Entry 7UC5 (X-ray diffraction, 1.95 A resolution); this record covers chains A and B of the 3 polymer chains in the assembly.

# Chain A
Molecule: HLA class I histocompatibility antigen, A alpha chain
Organism: Homo sapiens
Reference sequence: P04439 (HLAA_HUMAN); residues 1-277 here correspond to UniProt positions 25-301 (UniProt number = residue number + 24)
Amino-acid sequence (277 residues; row label = number of the first residue in the row):
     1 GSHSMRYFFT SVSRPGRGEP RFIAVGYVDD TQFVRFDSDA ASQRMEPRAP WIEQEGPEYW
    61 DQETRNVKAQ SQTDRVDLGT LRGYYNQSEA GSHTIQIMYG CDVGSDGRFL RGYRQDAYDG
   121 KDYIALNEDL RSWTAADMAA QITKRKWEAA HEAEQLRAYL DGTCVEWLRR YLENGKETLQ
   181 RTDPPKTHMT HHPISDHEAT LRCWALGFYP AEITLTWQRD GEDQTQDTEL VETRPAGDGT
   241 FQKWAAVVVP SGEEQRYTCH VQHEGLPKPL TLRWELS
Cystine bridges: C101-C164, C203-C259
Curated features (UniProtKB/Swiss-Prot):
  - region: E275 to S277 (Connecting peptide)
  - binding site (a peptide antigen): Y7, T73, Y84, D116, T143, K146, Y159, Y171
  - modified residue: Y59 (Sulfotyrosine)
  - glycosylation: N86 (N-linked (GlcNAc...) asparagine)

# Chain B
Molecule: Beta-2-microglobulin
Organism: Homo sapiens
Reference sequence: P61769 (B2MG_HUMAN); residue numbers follow UniProt; this construct covers 21-119
Amino-acid sequence (100 residues; each row starts with the number of its first residue):
    20 MIQRTPKIQV YSRHPAENGK SNFLNCYVSG FHPSDIEVDL LKNGERIEKV EHSDLSFSKD
    80 WSFYLLYYTE FTPTEKDEYA CRVNHVTLSQ PKIVKWDRDM
Not modelled in the structure: 20
Cystine bridges: C45-C100
Differences from the reference sequence: initiating methionine (20)
Curated features (UniProtKB/Swiss-Prot):
  - modified residue: Q22 (Pyrrolidone carboxylic acid)
  - glycosylation: I21 (N-linked (Glc) (glycation) isoleucine), K39 (N-linked (Glc) (glycation) lysine), K61 (N-linked (Glc) (glycation) lysine), K68 (N-linked (Glc) (glycation) lysine), K78 (N-linked (Glc) (glycation) lysine), K111 (N-linked (Glc) (glycation) lysine), K114 (N-linked (Glc) (glycation) lysine)
  - natural variant: D96 (D96N: In AMYLD6)
  - mutagenesis: D79 (D79P: Increases tendency towards amyloid formation), W80 (W80G: Decreases tendency towards amyloid formation; W80V: Increases tendency towards amyloid formation)

# Interface between chain A and chain B
Contacting residue pairs - 52 pairs, chain A then chain B:
  F8(A) - S75(B)
  F8(A) - F76(B)
  F9(A) - F76(B)
  T10(A) - L74(B)
  T10(A) - F76(B)
  T10(A) - F82(B)
  V12(A) - S53(B)
  I23(A) - L74(B)  hydrophobic
  V25(A) - D73(B)
  V25(A) - L74(B)
  Y27(A) - S75(B)  hydrogen bond
  Q32(A) - D73(B)  hydrogen bond
  R35(A) - D73(B)  salt bridge
  R48(A) - D73(B)  salt bridge
  T94(A) - F82(B)
  Q96(A) - H51(B)  hydrogen bond
  Q96(A) - F76(B)
  Q96(A) - W80(B)  hydrogen bond (side chain-backbone)
  Q96(A) - F82(B)
  I97(A) - F76(B)
  Q115(A) - W80(B)
  D116(A) - W80(B)
  A117(A) - W80(B)  hydrophobic
  D119(A) - H51(B)
  G120(A) - R23(B)  hydrogen bond (backbone-side chain)
  G120(A) - H51(B)  hydrogen bond (backbone-side chain)
  G120(A) - W80(B)
  K121(A) - I21(B)
  D122(A) - W80(B)  hydrogen bond
  H192(A) - D118(B)  salt bridge
  R202(A) - D118(B)  hydrogen bond (side chain-backbone)
  R202(A) - M119(B)
  W204(A) - D118(B)
  W204(A) - M119(B)
  V231(A) - Q28(B)
  E232(A) - K26(B)  salt bridge
  E232(A) - Q28(B)  hydrogen bond (backbone-side chain)
  T233(A) - Y46(B)
  R234(A) - Q28(B)  hydrogen bond
  R234(A) - Y30(B)
  R234(A) - Y46(B)
  R234(A) - M119(B)  hydrogen bond (side chain-backbone)
  P235(A) - Y30(B)  hydrogen bond (backbone-side chain)
  P235(A) - N44(B)
  P235(A) - Y46(B)
  A236(A) - R32(B)  hydrogen bond (backbone-side chain)
  A236(A) - N44(B)  hydrogen bond (backbone-side chain)
  G237(A) - R32(B)  hydrogen bond (backbone-side chain)
  Q242(A) - Y30(B)
  Q242(A) - S31(B)
  Q242(A) - R32(B)  hydrogen bond (side chain-backbone)
  W244(A) - M119(B)  hydrogen bond (side chain-backbone)
Also at the interface, not in a pair above, chain A (34 interface residues in all): M98, D238
Also at the interface, not in a pair above, chain B (23 interface residues in all): S48, D79, Y83, L85

# Summary
34 residues of chain A and 23 residues of chain B are in contact, with 17 hydrogen bonds and 4 salt bridges.
Polar contacts include R35(A)-D73(B), R48(A)-D73(B) and H192(A)-D118(B). From UniProt: 8 peptide
antigen-binding residues on chain A; 2 mutagenesis sites on chain B.
Here chain A is HLA class I histocompatibility antigen, A alpha chain and chain B is Beta-2-microglobulin,
both from Homo sapiens. Entry 7UC5 (Crystal Structure of HLA A*0301 in complex with ILRGSVAHK, a 9-mer epitope
from Influenza A) was determined by X-ray diffraction.
